PDB entry 4DRP | X-ray diffraction, 1.80 A resolution | chain A

Chain A:
Molecule: Peptidyl-prolyl cis-trans isomerase FKBP5
Source organism: Homo sapiens
Notes: EC 5.2.1.8
UniProtKB: Q13451 (FKBP5_HUMAN); residues 16-140 here = UniProt positions 16-140
Amino-acid sequence (128 residues; each row starts with the number of its first residue):
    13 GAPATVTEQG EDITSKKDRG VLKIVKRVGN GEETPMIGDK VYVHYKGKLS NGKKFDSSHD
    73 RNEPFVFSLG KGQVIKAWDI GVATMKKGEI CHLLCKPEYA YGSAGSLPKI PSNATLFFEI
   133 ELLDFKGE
Construct notes: expression tag (13-15); conflict T19 (Ala in Q13451)
Curated features (UniProtKB/Swiss-Prot):
  - modified residue: K28 (N6-acetyllysine)
  - mutagenesis: K28 (K28Q: Mimics acetylation; impaired interaction with AKT1 and PHLPP1; when associated with Q-155; K28R: Decreased acetylation; promotes interaction with AKT1 and PHLPP1; when associated with R-155)
Ligand contacts: 0MD ({3-[(1R)-3-(3,4-dimethoxyphenyl)-1-({[(2S)-1-{[(1R,2S)-2-ethyl-1-hydroxycyclohexyl](oxo)acetyl}piperidin-2-yl]carbonyl}oxy)propyl]phenoxy}acetic acid): Y57, F67, D68, F77, G84, Q85, V86, I87, W90, A112, Y113, S118, K121, I122, F130

Overview:
Chain A binds compound 0MD. From UniProt: one mutagenesis site.
Chain A is Peptidyl-prolyl cis-trans isomerase FKBP5 (Homo sapiens); the structure, Evaluation of Synthetic
FK506 Analogs as Ligands for the FK506-Binding Proteins 51 and 52: Complex of ..., was determined by X-ray
diffraction (same publication as 4DRK, 4DRM, 4DRN and 4DRO).
